Entry 8S09 (electron microscopy, 3.10 A resolution); this record covers chains X and 7 of the 14 polymer chains in the assembly.

# Chain X
Molecule: 45-nt DNA strand
Sequence (45 nucleotides; numbered 1 to 45; the number before each row is that of its first residue):
     1 GCATGCATGC GCATGCATGC ATTATGCATG CATGCGCATG CATGC

# Chain 7
Protein: DNA replication licensing factor MCM7
Organism: Homo sapiens
Notes: EC 3.6.4.12
UniProt: P33993 (MCM7_HUMAN); residues 1-719 here = UniProt positions 1-719
Chain sequence (719 residues; row label = number of the first residue in the row):
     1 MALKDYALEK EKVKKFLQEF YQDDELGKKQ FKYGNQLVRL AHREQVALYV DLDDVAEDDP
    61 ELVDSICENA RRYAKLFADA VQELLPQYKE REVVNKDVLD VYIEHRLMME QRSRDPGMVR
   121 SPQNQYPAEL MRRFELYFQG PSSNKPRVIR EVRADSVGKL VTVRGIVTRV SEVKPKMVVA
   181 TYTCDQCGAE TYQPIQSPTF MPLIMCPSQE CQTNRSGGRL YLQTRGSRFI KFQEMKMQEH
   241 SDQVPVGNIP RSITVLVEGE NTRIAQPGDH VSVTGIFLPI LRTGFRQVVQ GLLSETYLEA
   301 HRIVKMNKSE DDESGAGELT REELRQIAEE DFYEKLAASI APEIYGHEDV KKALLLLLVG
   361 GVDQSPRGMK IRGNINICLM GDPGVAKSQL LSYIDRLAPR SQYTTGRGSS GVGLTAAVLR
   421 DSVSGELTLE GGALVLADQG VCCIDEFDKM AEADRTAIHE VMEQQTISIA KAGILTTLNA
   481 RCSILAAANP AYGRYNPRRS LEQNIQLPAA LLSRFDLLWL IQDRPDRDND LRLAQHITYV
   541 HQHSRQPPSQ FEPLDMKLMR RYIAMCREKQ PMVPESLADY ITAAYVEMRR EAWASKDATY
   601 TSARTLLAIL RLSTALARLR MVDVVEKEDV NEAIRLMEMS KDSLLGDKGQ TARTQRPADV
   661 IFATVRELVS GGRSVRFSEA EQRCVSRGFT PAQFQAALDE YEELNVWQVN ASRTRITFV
Disordered / not traced: 1-2, 306-336, 362-375, 421-426, 491-507, 549-555, 643-719
UniProt features mapped onto this chain:
  - motif: Ser513 to Asp516 (Arginine finger)
  - binding site (ATP): Tyr345, Gly384, Ala386, Lys387, Ser388, Asn489, Arg514, Arg604
  - modified residue: Ala2 (N-acetylalanine), Ser121 (Phosphoserine), Ser314 (Phosphoserine), Ser365 (Phosphoserine), Ser500 (Phosphoserine), Ser678 (Phosphoserine)
  - cross-link (Glycyl lysine isopeptide (Lys-Gly)): Lys15 (interchain with G-Cter in SUMO2), Lys28 (interchain with G-Cter in SUMO2)
Metal / ion sites: Zn2+: Cys184, Cys187, Cys206, Cys211; Mg2+: Ser388 (together with ADP)
Small-molecule neighbours: ADP (adenosine-5'-diphosphate): Glu343, Ile344, Tyr345, His347, Asp382, Pro383, Gly384, Val385, Ala386, Lys387, Ser388, Gln389, Glu446, Leu533, Ile537

# Chain X / chain 7 interface
Residue-residue contacts - 4 pairs, chain X then chain 7:
  DA38(X) with Ala472(7), phosphate contact
  DT39(X) with Lys471(7), phosphate contact; Ala472(7), phosphate contact
  DG40(X) with Lys471(7), salt bridge to the phosphate
Also at the interface, not in a pair above, chain X (6 interface residues in all): DG30, DC31, DC41
Also at the interface, not in a pair above, chain 7 (5 interface residues in all): Phe285, Arg286, Ser410

# In short
Chain X and chain 7 form an interface of 6 and 5 residues respectively; the contacts include 1 salt bridge.
The salt-bridged pair is DG40(X)-Lys471(7). Ligands of chain 7: ADP. Cys184(7), Cys187(7), Cys206(7) and
Cys211(7) coordinate Zn2+. From UniProt: 8 ATP-binding residues on chain 7.
Here chain X is a 45-nt DNA strand and chain 7 is DNA replication licensing factor MCM7 (Homo sapiens). Entry
8S09 (H. sapiens MCM2-7 double hexamer bound to double stranded DNA) was determined by electron microscopy
together with 8S0A, 8S0B, 8S0C, 8S0D, 8S0E and 8S0F from the same study.
